PDB entry 7R50 | X-ray diffraction, 2.50 A resolution | chains C and G of the 8 polymer chains in the assembly

Chain C (and G):
Molecule: GMP reductase
Organism: Mycolicibacterium smegmatis
Notes: EC 1.7.1.7; chain G of this document is another copy of the same molecule, construct and numbering; everything in this record applies to it too
Reference sequence: A0QYE8 (GUAB1_MYCS2); residues 3-479 here correspond to UniProt positions 2-478 (UniProt number = residue number - 1)
Chain sequence (496 residues; row label = number of the first residue in the row):
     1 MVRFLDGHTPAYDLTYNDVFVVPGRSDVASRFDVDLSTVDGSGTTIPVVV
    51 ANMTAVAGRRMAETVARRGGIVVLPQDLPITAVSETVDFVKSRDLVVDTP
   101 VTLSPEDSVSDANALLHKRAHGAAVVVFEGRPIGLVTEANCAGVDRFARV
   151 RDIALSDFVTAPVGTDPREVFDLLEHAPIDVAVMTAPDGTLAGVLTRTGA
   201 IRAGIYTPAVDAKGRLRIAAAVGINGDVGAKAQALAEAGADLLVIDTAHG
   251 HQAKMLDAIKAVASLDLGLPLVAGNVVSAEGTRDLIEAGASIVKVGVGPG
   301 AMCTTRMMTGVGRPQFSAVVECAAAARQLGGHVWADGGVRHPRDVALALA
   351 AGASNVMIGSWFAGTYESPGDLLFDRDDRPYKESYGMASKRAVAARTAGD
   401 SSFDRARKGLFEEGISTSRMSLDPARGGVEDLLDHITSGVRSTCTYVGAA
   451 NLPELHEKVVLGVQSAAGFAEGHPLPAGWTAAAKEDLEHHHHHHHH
Not modelled in the structure: 1, 106-114, 141-155, 394-398, 477-496 (chain G: 1, 102-111, 127-131, 139-156, 192-193, 394-400, 468-496)
Construct notes: initiating methionine (1); expression tag (2, 480-496)
Residues lining bound ligands: guanosine-5'-monophosphate (5GP): Ala51, Asn52, Met53, Asn275, Lys294, Pro299, Gly300, Ala301, Met302, Cys303, Thr305, Asp336, Gly337, Gly338, Val339, Met357, Ile358, Gly359, Ser360, Gly386, Met387, Ala388, Arg391, Glu413
Curated features (UniProtKB/Swiss-Prot):
  - active site: Cys303 (Thioimidate intermediate)
  - binding site (NADP(+)): Asp246 to Ala248, Gly296 to Gly298
From the paper describing this entry:
  - binding site for guanosine-5'-monophosphate: Met387, Ala388, Arg391, Glu413

Chain C / chain G interface:
Residue-residue contacts (6; chain C residue first):
  Asp371(C) with Ala114(G)
  Phe374(C) with Phe374(G); Asp375(G)
  Asp375(C) with Asp375(G)
  Arg376(C) with Asp375(G), hydrogen bond (backbone-side chain)
  Tyr381(C) with Phe374(G)
Other interface residues (no listed pair), chain C (7 interface residues in all): Pro105, Leu373
Other interface residues (no listed pair), chain G (7 interface residues in all): Pro79, Leu373, Tyr381, Arg419

In short:
Chain C and chain G each contribute 7 residues to their interface, with 1 hydrogen bond. The hydrogen-bonded
pair is Arg376(C)-Asp375(G). Bound to chain C: guanosine-5'-monophosphate. From UniProt: active-site residue
Cys303(C) and 6 NADP+-binding residues on chain C. The paper reports a binding site for
guanosine-5'-monophosphate at Met387(C), Ala388(C) and Arg391(C) among others.
Both chains are GMP reductase (Mycolicibacterium smegmatis). Entry 7R50 (Crystal structure of GMP reductase
from mycobacterium smegmatis in complex with GMP) was determined by X-ray diffraction, deposited together with
7OY9.
